Entry 3RKO (X-ray diffraction, 3.00 A resolution); this record covers chains M and N of the 6 polymer chains in the assembly.

# Chain M
Molecule: NADH-quinone oxidoreductase subunit M
Source organism: Escherichia coli
Notes: EC 1.6.5.3
UniProt: C6E9S5 (C6E9S5_ECOBD); numbering as in UniProt (aligned over 1-509)
Amino-acid sequence (509 residues; numbered 1 to 509; the number before each row is that of its first residue):
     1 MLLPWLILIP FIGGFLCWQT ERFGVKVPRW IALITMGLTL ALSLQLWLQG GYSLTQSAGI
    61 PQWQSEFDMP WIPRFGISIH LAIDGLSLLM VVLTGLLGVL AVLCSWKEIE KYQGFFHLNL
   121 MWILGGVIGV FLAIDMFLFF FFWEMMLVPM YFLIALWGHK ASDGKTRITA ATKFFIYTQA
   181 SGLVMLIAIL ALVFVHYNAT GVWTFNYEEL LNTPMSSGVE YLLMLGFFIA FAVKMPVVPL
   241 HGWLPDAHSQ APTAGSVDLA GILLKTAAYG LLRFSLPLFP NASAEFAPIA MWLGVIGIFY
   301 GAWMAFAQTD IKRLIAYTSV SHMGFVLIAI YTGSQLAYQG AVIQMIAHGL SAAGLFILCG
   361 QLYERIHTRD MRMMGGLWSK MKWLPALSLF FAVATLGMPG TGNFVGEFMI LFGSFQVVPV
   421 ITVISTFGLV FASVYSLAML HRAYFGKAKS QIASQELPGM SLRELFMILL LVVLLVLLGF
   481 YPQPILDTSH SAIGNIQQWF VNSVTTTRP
Disordered / not traced: 505-509
Small-molecule neighbours:
  - CA7 (7-cyclohexylheptyl 4-O-alpha-D-glucopyranosyl-beta-D-glucopyranoside): F306, V430, F431, V434, A438, H441, R442, F445, G446, K447
  - eicosane (LFA), molecule 1: V184, I187, A191, V219, L222, L223, G226
  - eicosane (LFA), molecule 2: Y221, F228, A232, V237, V238, L240, F286, I289, L293
  - eicosane (LFA), molecule 3: W378, W383, A386, L389, V393, M398, P399
  - eicosane (LFA), molecule 4: W383, A386, L387, V476, F480

# Chain N
Molecule: NADH-quinone oxidoreductase subunit N
Source organism: Escherichia coli
Notes: EC 1.6.5.3
UniProt: C6E9S6 (C6E9S6_ECOBD); numbering as in UniProt (aligned over 1-485)
Amino-acid sequence (485 residues; each row starts with the number of its first residue):
     1 MTITPQNLIA LLPLLIVGLT VVVVMLSIAW RRNHFLNATL SVIGLNAALV SLWFVGQAGA
    61 MDVTPLMRVD GFAMLYTGLV LLASLATCTF AYPWLEGYND NKDEFYLLVL IAALGGILLA
   121 NANHLASLFL GIELISLPLF GLVGYAFRQK RSLEASIKYT ILSAAASSFL LFGMALVYAQ
   181 SGDLSFVALG KNLGDGMLNE PLLLAGFGLM IVGLGFKLSL VPFHLWTPDV YQGAPAPVST
   241 FLATASKIAI FGVVMRLFLY APVGDSEAIR VVLAIIAFAS IIFGNLMALS QTNIKRLLGY
   301 SSISHLGYLL VALIALQTGE MSMEAVGVYL AGYLFSSLGA FGVVSLMSSP YRGPDADSLF
   361 SYRGLFWHRP ILAAVMTVMM LSLAGIPMTL GFIGKFYVLA VGVQAHLWWL VGAVVVGSAI
   421 GLYYYLRVAV SLYLHAPEQP GRDAPSNWQY SAGGIVVLIS ALLVLVLGVW PQPLISIVRL
   481 AMPLM
Disordered / not traced: 192-198, 440-444
Small-molecule neighbours:
  - eicosane (LFA), molecule 1: A38, T39, V42, I43, N46, C88, T89, Y92, Q449
  - eicosane (LFA), molecule 2: G71, M74, L75, G78, L79, L480, A481
  - eicosane (LFA), molecule 3: W408, G412, V416

# How chain M and chain N interact
Residue-residue contacts - 47 pairs, chain M then chain N:
  P70(M) - W470(N)
  W71(M) - V469(N)  hydrogen bond (side chain-backbone)
  W71(M) - W470(N)
  I72(M) - P471(N)  hydrophobic
  I72(M) - Q472(N)
  P73(M) - Q472(N)
  R74(M) - M321(N)
  R74(M) - E324(N)  salt bridge
  R74(M) - Q472(N)  hydrogen bond (backbone-side chain)
  R74(M) - I475(N)
  R74(M) - R479(N)
  F75(M) - M321(N)  hydrophobic
  F75(M) - F396(N)  hydrophobic
  F75(M) - Y397(N)
  K111(M) - W367(N)
  Y112(M) - W367(N)  hydrophobic
  F115(M) - F366(N)  hydrophobic
  F137(M) - F396(N)  hydrophobic
  F140(M) - F392(N)  hydrophobic
  F141(M) - P387(N)  hydrophobic
  F141(M) - M388(N)
  F141(M) - F392(N)  hydrophobic
  E144(M) - P387(N)
  V148(M) - I386(N)  hydrophobic
  Y151(M) - L426(N)
  Y151(M) - V430(N)
  L156(M) - Y433(N)  hydrophobic
  I168(M) - V430(N)  hydrophobic
  I168(M) - L434(N)  hydrophobic
  F175(M) - I386(N)  hydrophobic
  F175(M) - L422(N)  hydrophobic
  F175(M) - L426(N)  hydrophobic
  I176(M) - L422(N)  hydrophobic
  I176(M) - Y423(N)  hydrophobic
  Q179(M) - I386(N)
  Q179(M) - L422(N)
  L183(M) - V415(N)  hydrophobic
  L183(M) - S418(N)
  I187(M) - V403(N)  hydrophobic
  I187(M) - V411(N)  hydrophobic
  L190(M) - F396(N)  hydrophobic
  L190(M) - L399(N)  hydrophobic
  L190(M) - A400(N)
  F194(M) - Q404(N)
  F194(M) - H406(N)
  W203(M) - Q404(N)
  F205(M) - F396(N)  hydrophobic
Interface residues without a listed pair, chain M (35 interface residues in all): M69, I79, M145, F152, A155, T172, A180, L186, A191
Interface residues without a listed pair, chain N (33 interface residues in all): W408, A419, R427

# In short
35 residues of chain M face 33 of chain N across their interface; the contacts include 2 hydrogen bonds and 1
salt bridge. Among the polar pairs are R74(M)-E324(N), W71(M)-V469(N) and R74(M)-Q472(N). Ligands of chain M:
4 copies of eicosane and compound CA7.
Here chain M is NADH-quinone oxidoreductase subunit M and chain N is NADH-quinone oxidoreductase subunit N,
both from Escherichia coli. Entry 3RKO (Crystal structure of the membrane domain of respiratory complex I from
E. coli at 3.0 angstrom ...) was determined by X-ray diffraction.
